PDB entry 7S6R | X-ray diffraction, 1.89 A resolution | chains B and F of the 8 polymer chains in the assembly

Chain B (and F):
Molecule: Methane monooxygenase beta chain
Source organism: Methylosinus trichosporium OB3b
Notes: chain F of this document is another copy of the same molecule, construct and numbering; everything in this record applies to it too
Reference sequence: A0A2D2D5X7 (A0A2D2D5X7_METTR); residue numbers follow UniProt; this construct covers 4-395
Chain sequence (392 residues; numbered 4 to 395; the number before each row is that of its first residue):
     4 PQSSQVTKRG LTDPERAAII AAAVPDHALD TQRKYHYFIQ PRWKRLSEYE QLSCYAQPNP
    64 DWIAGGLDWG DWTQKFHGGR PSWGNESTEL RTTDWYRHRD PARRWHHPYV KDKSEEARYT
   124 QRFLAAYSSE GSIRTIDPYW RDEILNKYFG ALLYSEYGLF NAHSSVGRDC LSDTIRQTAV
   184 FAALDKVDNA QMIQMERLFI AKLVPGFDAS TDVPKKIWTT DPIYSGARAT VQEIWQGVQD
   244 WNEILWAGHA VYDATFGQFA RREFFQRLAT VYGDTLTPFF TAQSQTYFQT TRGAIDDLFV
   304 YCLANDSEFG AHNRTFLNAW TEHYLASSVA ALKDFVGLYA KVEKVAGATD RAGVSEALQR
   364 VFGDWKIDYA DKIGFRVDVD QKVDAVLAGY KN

Chain B / chain F interface:
Residue-residue contacts - 72 pairs, chain B then chain F:
  L14(B) - T15(F)
  T15(B) - L14(F)
  P17(B) - P17(F)
  P17(B) - A21(F)
  A21(B) - P17(F)
  K114(B) - R121(F)
  D115(B) - R121(F)  salt bridge
  D115(B) - R125(F)  salt bridge
  E118(B) - E118(F)
  E118(B) - R121(F)  salt bridge
  E118(B) - Y122(F)
  E118(B) - R125(F)  salt bridge
  E119(B) - Y122(F)
  E119(B) - R125(F)  salt bridge
  R121(B) - K114(F)
  R121(B) - D115(F)  salt bridge
  R121(B) - E118(F)  salt bridge
  Y122(B) - E119(F)
  Y122(B) - Y122(F)  hydrophobic
  Y122(B) - A285(F)
  Y122(B) - Q286(F)
  R125(B) - D115(F)  salt bridge
  R125(B) - E118(F)  salt bridge
  R125(B) - E119(F)  salt bridge
  F126(B) - A285(F)  hydrophobic
  F126(B) - T289(F)
  A129(B) - T289(F)
  A129(B) - Q292(F)
  S132(B) - Q292(F)
  E133(B) - Q261(F)  hydrogen bond
  E133(B) - R265(F)
  E133(B) - Q288(F)  hydrogen bond
  E133(B) - F291(F)
  E133(B) - Q292(F)  hydrogen bond
  S135(B) - R265(F)
  S135(B) - Q269(F)
  R137(B) - R363(F)
  R137(B) - D367(F)  salt bridge
  T138(B) - R270(F)
  T138(B) - R363(F)
  Q261(B) - E133(F)  hydrogen bond
  R265(B) - E133(F)
  R265(B) - S135(F)
  Q269(B) - S135(F)
  R270(B) - T138(F)
  A272(B) - T273(F)
  T273(B) - A272(F)
  T273(B) - T273(F)
  T273(B) - V274(F)  hydrogen bond (backbone-backbone)
  T273(B) - Y275(F)
  T273(B) - G276(F)  hydrogen bond (backbone-backbone)
  T273(B) - D277(F)
  T273(B) - T278(F)
  V274(B) - T273(F)  hydrogen bond (backbone-backbone)
  Y275(B) - T273(F)
  G276(B) - T273(F)  hydrogen bond (backbone-backbone)
  D277(B) - T273(F)
  T278(B) - T273(F)
  A285(B) - Y122(F)
  A285(B) - F126(F)  hydrophobic
  Q286(B) - Y122(F)
  Q288(B) - E133(F)  hydrogen bond
  T289(B) - R125(F)
  T289(B) - F126(F)
  T289(B) - A129(F)
  F291(B) - E133(F)
  Q292(B) - A129(F)
  Q292(B) - S132(F)
  Q292(B) - E133(F)  hydrogen bond
  R363(B) - R137(F)
  R363(B) - T138(F)
  D367(B) - R137(F)  salt bridge
Interface residues without a listed pair, chain B (42 interface residues in all): A20, S117, E266, P281, F282
Interface residues without a listed pair, chain F (42 interface residues in all): A20, S117, E266, P281, F282

In short:
Chain B and chain F each contribute 42 residues to their interface, with 10 hydrogen bonds and 12 salt
bridges. Among the polar pairs are D115(B)-R121(F), D115(B)-R125(F) and E118(B)-R121(F).
Chain B and chain F are both Methane monooxygenase beta chain (Methylosinus trichosporium OB3b); the
structure, Complex structure of Methane monooxygenase hydroxylase and regulatory subunit with H5A mutation,
was determined by X-ray diffraction together with 7S6Q, 7S6S, 7S6T and 7S7H from the same study.
